PDB entry 1GMC | X-ray diffraction, 2.20 A resolution | chains G and B of the 4 polymer chains in the assembly

== Chain G ==
Molecule: Gamma-chymotrypsin A
From: Bos taurus
Notes: EC 3.4.21.1
UniProt: P00766 (CTRA_BOVIN); numbering as in UniProt (aligned over 149-245)
Amino-acid sequence (97 residues; row label = number of the first residue in the row):
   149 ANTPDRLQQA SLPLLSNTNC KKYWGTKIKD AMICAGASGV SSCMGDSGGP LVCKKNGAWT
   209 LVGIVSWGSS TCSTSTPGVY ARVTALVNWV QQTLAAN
Unresolved in the structure: 149-150
Cystine bridges: Cys168-Cys182, Cys191-Cys220
Curated features (UniProtKB/Swiss-Prot):
  - active site: Ser195 (Charge relay system)

== Chain B ==
Molecule: Pro gly ala tyr peptide
Amino-acid sequence (4 residues; each row starts with the number of its first residue):
   501 PGAY

== Chain G / chain B interface ==
Residue-residue contacts (15):
  Ser190(G) - Tyr504(B)
  Cys191(G) - Tyr504(B)
  Met192(G) - Tyr504(B)  hydrophobic
  Gly193(G) - Tyr504(B)  hydrogen bond (backbone-backbone)
  Asp194(G) - Tyr504(B)
  Ser195(G) - Tyr504(B)  covalent bond
  Ser214(G) - Ala503(B)
  Ser214(G) - Tyr504(B)  hydrogen bond (backbone-backbone)
  Trp215(G) - Gly502(B)
  Trp215(G) - Ala503(B)  hydrophobic
  Trp215(G) - Tyr504(B)
  Gly216(G) - Gly502(B)  hydrogen bond (backbone-backbone)
  Gly216(G) - Tyr504(B)
  Ser217(G) - Tyr504(B)  hydrogen bond (backbone-side chain)
  Cys220(G) - Tyr504(B)
Interface residues without a listed pair, chain G (14 interface residues in all): Ser189, Val213, Ser218
Interface residues without a listed pair, chain B (4 interface residues in all): Pro501

== Summary ==
The interface between chain G and chain B involves 14 residues on one side and 4 on the other, with 1 covalent
bond and 4 hydrogen bonds. Polar pairs include Ser217(G)-Tyr504(B), Gly193(G)-Tyr504(B) and
Ser214(G)-Tyr504(B). UniProt lists active-site residue Ser195(G) on chain G.
Chain G is Gamma-chymotrypsin A (Bos taurus) and chain B is Pro gly ala tyr peptide; the structure, The X-ray
crystal structure of the tetrahedral intermediate of gamma-chymotrypsin in hexane, was determined by X-ray
diffraction (same publication as 1GMD).
